PDB entry 2PFF | X-ray diffraction, 4.00 A resolution | chains B and H of the 9 polymer chains in the assembly

# Chain B (and H)
Name: Fatty acid synthase subunit beta
Organism: Saccharomyces cerevisiae
Notes: EC 2.3.1.86; chain H of this document is another copy of the same molecule, construct and numbering; everything in this record applies to it too
UniProtKB: P07149 (FAS1_YEAST); residues 1-1940 carry their UniProt numbers (817 of 2006 residues fall inside the UniProt entry; the rest is not from it)
Chain sequence (2006 residues; row label = number of the first residue in the row; note: 45 numbers in that range are skipped by the numbering (no residue carries them; nothing is unmodelled there); X marks 1188 residues of unknown identity (built as UNK)):
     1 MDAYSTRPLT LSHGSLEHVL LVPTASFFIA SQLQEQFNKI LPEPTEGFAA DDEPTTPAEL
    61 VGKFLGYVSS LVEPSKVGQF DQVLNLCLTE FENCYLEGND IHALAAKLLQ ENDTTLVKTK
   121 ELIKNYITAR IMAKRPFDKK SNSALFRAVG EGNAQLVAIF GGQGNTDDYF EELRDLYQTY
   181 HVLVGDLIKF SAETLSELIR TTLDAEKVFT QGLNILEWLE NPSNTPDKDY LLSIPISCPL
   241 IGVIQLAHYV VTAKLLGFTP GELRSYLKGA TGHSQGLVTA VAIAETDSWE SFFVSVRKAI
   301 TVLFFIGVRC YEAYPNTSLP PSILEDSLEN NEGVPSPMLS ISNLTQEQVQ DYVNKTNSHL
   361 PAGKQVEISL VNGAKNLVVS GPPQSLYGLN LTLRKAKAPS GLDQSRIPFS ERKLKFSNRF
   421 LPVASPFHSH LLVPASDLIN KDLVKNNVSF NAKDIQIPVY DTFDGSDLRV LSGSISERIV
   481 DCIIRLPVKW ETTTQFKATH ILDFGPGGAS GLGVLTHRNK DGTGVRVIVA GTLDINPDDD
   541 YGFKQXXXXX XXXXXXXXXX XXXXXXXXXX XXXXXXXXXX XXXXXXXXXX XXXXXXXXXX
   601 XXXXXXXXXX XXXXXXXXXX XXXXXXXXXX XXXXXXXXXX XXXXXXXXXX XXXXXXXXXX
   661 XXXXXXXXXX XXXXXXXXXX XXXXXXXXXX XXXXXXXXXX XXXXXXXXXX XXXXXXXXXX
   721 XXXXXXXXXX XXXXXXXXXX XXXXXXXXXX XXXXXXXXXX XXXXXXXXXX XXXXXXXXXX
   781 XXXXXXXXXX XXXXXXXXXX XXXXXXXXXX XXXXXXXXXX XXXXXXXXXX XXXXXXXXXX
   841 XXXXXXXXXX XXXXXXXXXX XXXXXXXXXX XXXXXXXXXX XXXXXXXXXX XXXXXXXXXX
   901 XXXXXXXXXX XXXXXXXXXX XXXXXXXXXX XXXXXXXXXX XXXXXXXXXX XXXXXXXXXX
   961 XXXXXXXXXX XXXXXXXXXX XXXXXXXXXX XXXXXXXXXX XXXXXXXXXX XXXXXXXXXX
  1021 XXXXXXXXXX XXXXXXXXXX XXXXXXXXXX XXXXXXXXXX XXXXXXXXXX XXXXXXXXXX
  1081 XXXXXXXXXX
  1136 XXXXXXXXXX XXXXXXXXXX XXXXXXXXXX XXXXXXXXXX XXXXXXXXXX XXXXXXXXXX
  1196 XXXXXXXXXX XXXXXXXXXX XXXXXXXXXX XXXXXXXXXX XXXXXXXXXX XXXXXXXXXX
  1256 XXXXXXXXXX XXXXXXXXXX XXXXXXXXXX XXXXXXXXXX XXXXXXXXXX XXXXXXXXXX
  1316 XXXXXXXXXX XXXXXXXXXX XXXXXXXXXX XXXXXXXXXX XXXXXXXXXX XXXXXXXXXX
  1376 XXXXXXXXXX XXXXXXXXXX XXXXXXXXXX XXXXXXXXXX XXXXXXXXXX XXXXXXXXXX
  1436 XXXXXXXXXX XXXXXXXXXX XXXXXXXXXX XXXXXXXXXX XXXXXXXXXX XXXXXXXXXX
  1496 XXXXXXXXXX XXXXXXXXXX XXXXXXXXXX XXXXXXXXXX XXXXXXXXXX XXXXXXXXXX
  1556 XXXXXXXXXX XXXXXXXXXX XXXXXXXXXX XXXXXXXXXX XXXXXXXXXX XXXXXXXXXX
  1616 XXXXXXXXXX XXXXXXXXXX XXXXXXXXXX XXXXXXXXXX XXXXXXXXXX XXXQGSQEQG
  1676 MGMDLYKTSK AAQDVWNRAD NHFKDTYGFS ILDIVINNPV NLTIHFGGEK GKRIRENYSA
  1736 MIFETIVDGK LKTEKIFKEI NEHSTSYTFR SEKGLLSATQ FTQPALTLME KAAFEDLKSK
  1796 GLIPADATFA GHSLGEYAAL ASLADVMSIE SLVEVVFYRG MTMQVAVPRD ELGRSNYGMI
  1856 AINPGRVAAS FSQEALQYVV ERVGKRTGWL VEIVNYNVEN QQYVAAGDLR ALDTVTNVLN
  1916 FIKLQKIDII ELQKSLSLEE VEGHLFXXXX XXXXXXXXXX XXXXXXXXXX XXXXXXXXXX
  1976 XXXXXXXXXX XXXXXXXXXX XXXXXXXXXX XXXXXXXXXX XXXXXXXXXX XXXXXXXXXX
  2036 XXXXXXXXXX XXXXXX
UniProt features mapped onto this chain:
  - active site: S274 (For acetyltransferase activity), S1808 (For malonyltransferase activity)
  - modified residue: M1 (N-acetylmethionine)

# Chain B / chain H interface
Interface residues of chain B (facing chain H), 11 residues: L20, K207, A313, Y314, N316, T317, S318, P320, P321, S322, Q384
Interface residues of chain H (facing chain B), 1 residues: L16

# In short
11 residues of chain B face 1 of chain H across their interface. UniProt lists active-site residues S274(B)
and S1808(B) on chain B.
Chain B and chain H are both Fatty acid synthase subunit beta (Saccharomyces cerevisiae); the structure,
Structural Insights of Yeast Fatty Acid Synthase, was determined by X-ray diffraction.
